PDB entry 3UG3 | X-ray diffraction, 1.80 A resolution | chains B and C of the 6 polymer chains in the assembly

Chain B (and C):
Protein: Alpha-L-arabinofuranosidase
Organism: Thermotoga maritima
Notes: EC 3.2.1.55; chain C of this document is another copy of the same molecule, construct and numbering; everything in this record applies to it too
UniProt: Q9WYB7 (Q9WYB7_THEMA); residue numbers follow UniProt; this construct covers 1-484
Sequence (504 residues; row label = number of the first residue in the row; numbers below 1 keep their minus sign (Met-19 is residue -19)):
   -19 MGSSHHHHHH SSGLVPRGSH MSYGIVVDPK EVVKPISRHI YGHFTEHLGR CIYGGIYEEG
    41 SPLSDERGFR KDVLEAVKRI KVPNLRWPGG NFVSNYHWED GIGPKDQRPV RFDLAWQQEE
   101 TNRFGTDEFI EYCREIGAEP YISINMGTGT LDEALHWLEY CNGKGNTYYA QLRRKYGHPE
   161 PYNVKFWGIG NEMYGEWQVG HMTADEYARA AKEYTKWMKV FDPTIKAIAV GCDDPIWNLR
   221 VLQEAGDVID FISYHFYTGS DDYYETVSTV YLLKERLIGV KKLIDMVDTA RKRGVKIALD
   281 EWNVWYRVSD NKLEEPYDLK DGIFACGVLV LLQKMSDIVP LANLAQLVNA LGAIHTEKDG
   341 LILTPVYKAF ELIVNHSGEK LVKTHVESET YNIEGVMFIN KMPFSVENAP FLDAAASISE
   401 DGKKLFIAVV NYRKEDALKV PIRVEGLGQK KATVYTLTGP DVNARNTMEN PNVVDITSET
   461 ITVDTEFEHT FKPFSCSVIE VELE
Not modelled in the structure: -19 to 1, 484 (chain C: -19 to 1)
Construct notes: expression tag (-19 to 0); engineered mutation Gly4 (Arg in Q9WYB7)

Interface between chain B and chain C:
Pairs across the interface - 26 pairs, chain B then chain C:
  His77(B) - Asp132(C)  salt bridge
  Val90(B) - Asn146(C)
  Val90(B) - Thr147(C)
  Val90(B) - Tyr148(C)  hydrogen bond (backbone-backbone)
  Arg91(B) - Tyr148(C)
  Arg91(B) - Tyr149(C)
  Phe92(B) - Phe201(C)  hydrophobic
  Leu94(B) - Leu135(C)  hydrophobic
  Leu94(B) - Trp197(C)  hydrophobic
  Leu94(B) - Val200(C)
  Gln97(B) - Val200(C)
  Glu99(B) - Gly145(C)
  Glu99(B) - Asn146(C)  hydrogen bond (side chain-backbone)
  Glu99(B) - Thr147(C)
  Thr128(B) - Asp132(C)
  Glu176(B) - Lys196(C)  hydrogen bond (backbone-side chain)
  Trp177(B) - Trp197(C)
  Gln178(B) - Trp197(C)
  Val179(B) - Leu131(C)  hydrophobic
  Val179(B) - Glu193(C)
  Val179(B) - Trp197(C)  hydrophobic
  Gly180(B) - Glu193(C)  hydrogen bond (backbone-side chain)
  His181(B) - Arg189(C)  hydrogen bond (backbone-side chain)
  Met182(B) - Arg189(C)
  Thr183(B) - Arg189(C)
  Glu186(B) - Arg189(C)  salt bridge
Interface residues without a listed pair, chain B (18 interface residues in all): Pro89
Interface residues without a listed pair, chain C (16 interface residues in all): His136, Glu139

Summary:
18 residues of chain B face 16 of chain C across their interface, with 5 hydrogen bonds and 2 salt bridges.
Among the polar pairs are His77(B)-Asp132(C), Glu186(B)-Arg189(C) and Glu99(B)-Asn146(C).
Chain B and chain C are both Alpha-L-arabinofuranosidase (Thermotoga maritima); the structure, Crystal
structure of alpha-L-arabinofuranosidase from Thermotoga maritima ligand free form, was determined by X-ray
diffraction, deposited together with 3UG4 and 3UG5.
